PDB entry 7YMD | electron microscopy, 4.18 A resolution (low resolution: residue-level contacts below are approximate; hydrogen-bond / salt-bridge calls are withheld) | chains A and B of the 3 polymer chains in the assembly

[Chain A]
Protein: Non-structural maintenance of chromosome element 4
Source organism: Saccharomyces cerevisiae S288C
Reference sequence: P43124 (NSE4_YEAST); residue numbers follow UniProt; this construct covers 1-402
Chain sequence (402 residues; row label = number of the first residue in the row):
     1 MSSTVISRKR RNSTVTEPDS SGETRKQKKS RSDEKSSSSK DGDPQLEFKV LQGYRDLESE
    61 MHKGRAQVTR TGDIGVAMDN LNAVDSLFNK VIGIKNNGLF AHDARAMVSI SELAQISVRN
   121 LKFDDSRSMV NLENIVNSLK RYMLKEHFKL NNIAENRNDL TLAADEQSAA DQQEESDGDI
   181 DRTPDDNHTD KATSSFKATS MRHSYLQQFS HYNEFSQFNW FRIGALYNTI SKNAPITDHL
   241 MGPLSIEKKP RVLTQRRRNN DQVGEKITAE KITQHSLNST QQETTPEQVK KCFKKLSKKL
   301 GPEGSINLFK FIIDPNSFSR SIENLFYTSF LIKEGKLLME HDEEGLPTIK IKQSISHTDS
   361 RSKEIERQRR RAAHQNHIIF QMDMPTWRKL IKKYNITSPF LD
Not modelled in the structure: 1-113, 160-198, 251-402

[Chain B]
Protein: Non-structural maintenance of chromosomes element 1
Source organism: Saccharomyces cerevisiae S288C
Notes: EC 2.3.2.27
Reference sequence: Q07913 (NSE1_YEAST); residues 1-336 here = UniProt positions 1-336
Chain sequence (336 residues; each row starts with the number of its first residue):
     1 MEVHEEQVSA PVTGDATAKY LLQYILSARG ICHENALILA LMRLETDAST LNTEWSIQQW
    61 VDKLNDYINA INVKLNLLGY KIIRINHGIG RNAVTLKAKQ NFESFEDNTA IRAHNNDYAV
   121 LQSIVLPESN RFFVYVNLAS TEETKLATRF NQNEIEFMKW AIEQFMISGE TIVEGPALET
   181 SIIVKEVNRI LVAATGDSNL AKWRKFSTFT VGSTNLFQFQ ELTATDIEDL LLRLCELKWF
   241 YRTQEGKFGI DLRCIAELEE YLTSMYNLNT CQNCHKLAIQ GVRCGNESCR EENEETGENS
   301 LSQIWHVDCF KHYITHVSKN CDRCGSSLIT EGVYVI
Not modelled in the structure: 1-10, 104-107
Curated features (UniProtKB/Swiss-Prot):
  - zinc finger: L268 to S327 (RING-type)

[Chain A / chain B interface]
Residue-residue contacts (40):
  L144(A) - I111(B)
  L144(A) - R112(B)
  K149(A) - N108(B)
  K149(A) - A110(B)
  K149(A) - A113(B)
  N152(A) - T109(B)
  R222(A) - R112(B)
  I236(A) - L26(B)
  I236(A) - S27(B)
  T237(A) - L26(B)
  T237(A) - R29(B)
  D238(A) - L26(B)
  D238(A) - R29(B)
  D238(A) - G30(B)
  D238(A) - Y135(B)
  D238(A) - R253(B)
  H239(A) - K145(B)
  H239(A) - A147(B)
  H239(A) - T148(B)
  H239(A) - R149(B)
  L240(A) - N137(B)
  L240(A) - K145(B)
  L240(A) - R253(B)
  M241(A) - W239(B)
  M241(A) - E257(B)
  G242(A) - K145(B)
  G242(A) - T148(B)
  P243(A) - L146(B)
  P243(A) - T148(B)
  P243(A) - I155(B)
  L244(A) - I155(B)
  L244(A) - K159(B)
  L244(A) - L258(B)
  L244(A) - Y261(B)
  S245(A) - S140(B)
  I246(A) - S140(B)
  I246(A) - T141(B)
  I246(A) - E142(B)
  E247(A) - S140(B)
  E247(A) - Y261(B)
Other interface residues (no listed pair), chain A (18 interface residues in all): F148, A234
Other interface residues (no listed pair), chain B (32 interface residues in all): Q23, A28, V136, Q152, M158

[Summary]
18 residues of chain A and 32 residues of chain B are in contact.
Chain A is Non-structural maintenance of chromosome element 4 and chain B is Non-structural maintenance of
chromosomes element 1, both from Saccharomyces cerevisiae S288C; the structure, Cryo-EM structure of Nse1/3/4,
was determined by electron microscopy (same publication as 7YLM, 7YQH, 8HQS, 8I13, 8I21, 8I4U and 6 further
entries).
